PDB entry 9N5M | electron microscopy, 2.35 A resolution | chains A and F of the 60 polymer chains in the assembly

== Chain A (and F) ==
Molecule: VP2
Organism: Turkey parvovirus 260
Notes: chain F of this document is another copy of the same molecule, construct and numbering; everything in this record applies to it too
Reference sequence: D3X6X8 (D3X6X8_9VIRU); residues 1-535 here correspond to UniProt positions 2-536 (UniProt number = residue number + 1)
Sequence (535 residues; row label = number of the first residue in the row):
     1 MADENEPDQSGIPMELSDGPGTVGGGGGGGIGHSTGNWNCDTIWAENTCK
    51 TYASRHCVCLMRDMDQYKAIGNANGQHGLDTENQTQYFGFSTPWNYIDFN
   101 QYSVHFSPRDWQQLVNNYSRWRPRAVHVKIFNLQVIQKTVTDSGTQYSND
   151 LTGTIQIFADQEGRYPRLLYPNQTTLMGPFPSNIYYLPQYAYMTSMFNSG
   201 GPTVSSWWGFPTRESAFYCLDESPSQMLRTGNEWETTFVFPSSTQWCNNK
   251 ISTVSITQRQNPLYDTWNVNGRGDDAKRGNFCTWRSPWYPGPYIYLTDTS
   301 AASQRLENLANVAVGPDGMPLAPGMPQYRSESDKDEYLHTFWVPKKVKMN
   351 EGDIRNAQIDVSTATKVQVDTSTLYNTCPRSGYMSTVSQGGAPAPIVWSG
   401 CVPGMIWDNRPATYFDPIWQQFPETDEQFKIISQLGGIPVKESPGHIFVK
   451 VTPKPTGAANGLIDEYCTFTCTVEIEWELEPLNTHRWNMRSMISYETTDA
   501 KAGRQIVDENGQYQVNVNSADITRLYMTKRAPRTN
Unresolved in the structure: 1-29
Ion coordination: Mg2+ site 1: Asp265, Asp275, Ala276 (shared with 1 residue of chain G); Mg2+ site 2: Arg272 (shared with 2 residues of chain G); Mg2+ site 3: Asp298, Asp335 (shared with 1 residue of chain I); Mg2+ site 4: Gln358 (shared with 3 residues of chain I)

== Interface between chain A and chain F ==
Residue-residue contacts (66; chain A residue first):
  Ser107(A) - Trp487(F)
  Pro108(A) - Trp487(F)
  Pro108(A) - Met489(F)
  Arg109(A) - Thr484(F)  hydrogen bond (side chain-backbone)
  Arg109(A) - His485(F)
  Arg109(A) - Arg486(F)  hydrogen bond (side chain-backbone)
  Arg109(A) - Trp487(F)  hydrogen bond (backbone-backbone)
  Arg109(A) - Asn488(F)
  Arg109(A) - Met489(F)
  Trp111(A) - Met489(F)
  Gln112(A) - Met489(F)
  Gln112(A) - Arg490(F)  hydrogen bond (side chain-backbone)
  Gln112(A) - Met492(F)
  Asn116(A) - Met492(F)
  Asn117(A) - Asn117(F)
  Pro179(A) - Trp487(F)
  Phe180(A) - Trp487(F)  hydrophobic
  Pro181(A) - Trp487(F)
  Thr484(A) - Arg109(F)  hydrogen bond (backbone-side chain)
  His485(A) - Arg109(F)
  Arg486(A) - Arg109(F)  hydrogen bond (backbone-side chain)
  Trp487(A) - Ser107(F)
  Trp487(A) - Pro108(F)
  Trp487(A) - Arg109(F)  hydrogen bond (backbone-backbone)
  Trp487(A) - Pro179(F)
  Trp487(A) - Phe180(F)  hydrophobic
  Trp487(A) - Pro181(F)
  Trp487(A) - Gln505(F)
  Trp487(A) - Tyr513(F)  hydrogen bond
  Asn488(A) - Arg109(F)
  Asn488(A) - Tyr495(F)
  Asn488(A) - Gln505(F)
  Met489(A) - Pro108(F)
  Met489(A) - Arg109(F)
  Met489(A) - Trp111(F)
  Met489(A) - Gln112(F)
  Met489(A) - Ile493(F)  hydrophobic
  Met489(A) - Tyr495(F)
  Met489(A) - Gln505(F)  hydrogen bond (backbone-side chain)
  Met489(A) - Leu525(F)
  Met489(A) - Tyr526(F)  hydrophobic
  Arg490(A) - Gln112(F)  hydrogen bond (backbone-side chain)
  Arg490(A) - Ser494(F)
  Arg490(A) - Tyr495(F)  hydrogen bond (backbone-backbone)
  Ser491(A) - Ser494(F)
  Ser491(A) - Tyr495(F)
  Met492(A) - Gln112(F)
  Met492(A) - Asn116(F)
  Met492(A) - Met492(F)  hydrophobic
  Met492(A) - Ile493(F)
  Met492(A) - Ser494(F)  hydrogen bond (backbone-side chain)
  Ile493(A) - Met489(F)  hydrophobic
  Ile493(A) - Met492(F)
  Ser494(A) - Arg490(F)
  Ser494(A) - Ser491(F)
  Ser494(A) - Met492(F)  hydrogen bond (side chain-backbone)
  Tyr495(A) - Asn488(F)
  Tyr495(A) - Met489(F)
  Tyr495(A) - Arg490(F)  hydrogen bond (backbone-backbone)
  Tyr495(A) - Ser491(F)
  Gln505(A) - Trp487(F)
  Gln505(A) - Asn488(F)
  Gln505(A) - Met489(F)  hydrogen bond (side chain-backbone)
  Tyr513(A) - Trp487(F)  hydrogen bond
  Leu525(A) - Met489(F)
  Tyr526(A) - Met489(F)  hydrophobic
Interface residues without a listed pair, chain A (28 interface residues in all): Glu496, Ile506
Interface residues without a listed pair, chain F (28 interface residues in all): Glu496, Ile506

== Overview ==
The chain A/chain F interface involves 28 residues from each chain; the contacts include 16 hydrogen bonds.
Polar contacts include Arg109(A)-Thr484(F), Arg109(A)-Arg486(F) and Gln112(A)-Arg490(F). The Mg2+ site 1 is
built by Asp265(A), Asp275(A) and Ala276(A). Asp298(A) and Asp335(A) form the Mg2+ site 3.
Both chains are VP2 (Turkey parvovirus 260). Entry 9N5M (The Turkey Parvovirus Capsid structure) was
determined by electron microscopy (same publication as 9N5L).
